6M7U - chains A and T of the 3 polymer chains in the assembly; structure by X-ray diffraction, 3.40 A resolution.

# Chain A
Protein: DNA polymerase eta
From: Homo sapiens
Notes: EC 2.7.7.7
Reference sequence: Q9Y253 (POLH_HUMAN); residues 1-432 here = UniProt positions 1-432
Chain sequence (435 residues; each row starts with the number of its first residue; numbers below 1 keep their minus sign (Gly-2 is residue -2)):
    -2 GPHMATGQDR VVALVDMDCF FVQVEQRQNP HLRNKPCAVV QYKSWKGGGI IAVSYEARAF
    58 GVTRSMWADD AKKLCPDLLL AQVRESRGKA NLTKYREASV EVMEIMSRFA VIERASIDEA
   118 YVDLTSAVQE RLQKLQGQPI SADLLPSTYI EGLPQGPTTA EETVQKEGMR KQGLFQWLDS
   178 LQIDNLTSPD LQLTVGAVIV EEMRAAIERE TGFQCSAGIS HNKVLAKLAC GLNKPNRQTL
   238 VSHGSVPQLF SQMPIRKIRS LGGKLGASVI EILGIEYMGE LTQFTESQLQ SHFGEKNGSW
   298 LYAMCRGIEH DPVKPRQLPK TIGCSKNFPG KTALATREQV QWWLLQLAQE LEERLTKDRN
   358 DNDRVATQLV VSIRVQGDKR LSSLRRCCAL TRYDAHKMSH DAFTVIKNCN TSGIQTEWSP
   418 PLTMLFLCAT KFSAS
Not modelled in the structure: -2 to -1, 63-69, 154-160, 431-432
Construct notes: expression tag (-2 to 0)
Ion coordination: Mg2+: Asp13, Met14, Asp115 (together with 1FZ); Ni2+: Asp181, His289, His393, His397
Small-molecule neighbours: 1FZ (5'-O-[(R)-hydroxy{[(R)-hydroxy(phosphonooxy)phosphoryl]amino}phosphoryl]thymidine): Asp13, Met14, Asp15, Cys16, Phe17, Phe18, Ile48, Ala49, Tyr52, Arg55, Arg61, Asp115, Glu116, Lys231
Swiss-Prot annotation at these positions:
  - binding site (Mg(2+)): Asp13, Met14, Asp115, Glu116
  - binding site (Mn(2+)): Asp13, Met14, Asp115, Glu116
  - binding site (a 2'-deoxyribonucleoside 5'-triphosphate): Arg61
  - natural variant: Val37 (deletion: In XPV), Leu75 (deletion: In XPV), Arg93 (R93P: In XPV), Arg111 (R111H: In XPV), Thr122 (T122P: In XPV), Gly153 (G153D: In a breast cancer sample), Thr191 (T191P: In XPV), Gly263 (G263V: In XPV), Val266 (V266D: In XPV), Gly295 (G295R: In XPV), Arg361 (R361S: In XPV)
  - mutagenesis: Tyr52 (Y52A/F: Reduces DNA polymerase activity; Y52E: Reduces DNA polymerase activity. Increases fidelity of replication and reduces translesion bypass), Arg61 (R61A: Reduces enzymatic activity by two-thirds), Ser62 (S62G: Increased DNA polymerase activity and translesion bypass compared to wild-type), Ala68 (A68S/V: Severe reduction in thymine dimer translesion bypass), Asn324 to Pro326 (Reduces binding to chromatin and to monoubiquitinated PCNA. Abolishes binding to monoubiquitinated PCNA; when associated with 705-E--H-713 Del)

# Chain T
Molecule: 11-nt DNA strand
Sequence (11 nucleotides; each row starts with the number of its first residue):
     2 ATXCTCACAC T
Modified residues: 02I ((6S,7S,8S,10R)-4-amino-8-hydroxy-7,8,9,10-tetrahydro-6H-7,10-epoxyazepino[1,2-e]purin-6-yl dihydrogen phosphate) at position 4

# How chain A and chain T interact
Residue-residue contacts (23; chain A residue first):
  Gln38(A) - 02I_4(T)  sugar contact
  Lys40(A) - 02I_4(T)  hydrogen bond to the sugar
  Ile48(A) - 02I_4(T)  base contact
  Ser62(A) - DT3(T)  base contact
  Lys86(A) - DT6(T)  salt bridge to the phosphate
  Ala87(A) - 02I_4(T)  base contact
  Lys293(A) - DA10(T)  hydrogen bond to the phosphate
  Lys293(A) - DC11(T)  salt bridge to the phosphate
  Pro316(A) - DA8(T)  phosphate contact
  Lys317(A) - DA8(T)  hydrogen bond to the phosphate
  Lys317(A) - DC9(T)  phosphate contact
  Thr318(A) - DA8(T)  hydrogen bond to the phosphate
  Ile319(A) - DC7(T)  phosphate contact
  Gly320(A) - DT6(T)  sugar contact
  Gly320(A) - DC7(T)  hydrogen bond to the phosphate
  Cys321(A) - DT6(T)  phosphate contact
  Ser322(A) - DC5(T)  sugar contact
  Ser322(A) - DT6(T)  hydrogen bond to the phosphate
  Lys323(A) - DC5(T)  salt bridge to the phosphate
  Asn324(A) - DC5(T)  hydrogen bond to the phosphate
  Glu347(A) - DT6(T)  phosphate contact
  Arg351(A) - DT6(T)  salt bridge to the phosphate
  Arg351(A) - DC7(T)  salt bridge to the phosphate
Also at the interface, not in a pair above, chain A (19 interface residues in all): Ile114
Also at the interface, not in a pair above, chain T (10 interface residues in all): DA2

# Summary
19 residues of chain A and 10 residues of chain T are in contact, with 7 hydrogen bonds and 5 salt bridges.
Polar contacts include Lys40(A)-02I_4(T), Lys293(A)-DA10(T) and Lys317(A)-DA8(T). Bound to chain A: compound
1FZ.
Here chain A is DNA polymerase eta (Homo sapiens) and chain T is an 11-nt DNA strand. Entry 6M7U (Human DNA
polymerase eta in a non-productive ternary complex with Mg2+ and dTMPNPP oppositing cdA) was determined by
X-ray diffraction together with 6M7O, 6M7P, 6M7T and 6M7V from the same study.
